Entry 8UA7 (electron microscopy, 3.30 A resolution); this record covers chains G and I of the 10 polymer chains in the assembly.

== Chain G ==
Protein: Histone H2A
Sequence (266 residues; each row starts with the number of its first residue; numbers below 1 keep their minus sign (Met-32 is residue -32)):
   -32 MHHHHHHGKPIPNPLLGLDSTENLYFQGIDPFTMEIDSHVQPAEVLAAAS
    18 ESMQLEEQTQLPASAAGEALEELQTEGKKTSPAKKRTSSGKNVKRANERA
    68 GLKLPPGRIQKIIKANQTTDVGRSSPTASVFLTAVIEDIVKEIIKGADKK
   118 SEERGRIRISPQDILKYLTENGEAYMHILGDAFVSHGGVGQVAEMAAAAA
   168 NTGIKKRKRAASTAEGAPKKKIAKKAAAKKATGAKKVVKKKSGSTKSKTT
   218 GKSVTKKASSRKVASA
Not modelled in the structure: -32 to 58, 157-233

== Chain I ==
Molecule: WIDOM 601 DNA strand 1
Source organism: synthetic construct
Sequence (205 nucleotides; row label = number of the first residue in the row; numbers below 1 keep their minus sign (DA-110 is residue -110)):
  -110 ATCTAGTATTAATTAATATGAATTCGGATCCACATGCACAGGATGTATAT
   -60 ATCTGACACGTGCCTGGAGACTAGGGAGTAATCCCCTTGGCGGTTAAAAC
   -10 GCGGGGGACAGCGCGTACGTGCGTTTAAGCGGTGCTAGAGCTGTCTACGA
    40 CCAATTGAGCGGCCTCGGCACCGGATTCATCGGGCGGCCGCGTATAGGGT
    90 CCGAT
Not modelled in the structure: -110 to -59, 72-94

== How chain G and chain I interact ==
Pairs across the interface (9):
  Asn59(G) with DA-43(I), phosphate contact; DG-42(I), phosphate contact
  Val60(G) with DA-43(I), hydrogen bond to the phosphate; DG-42(I), hydrogen bond to the phosphate
  Lys61(G) with DG-44(I), phosphate contact; DA-43(I), phosphate contact
  Lys78(G) with DG-44(I), salt bridge to the phosphate
  Arg90(G) with DG-35(I), sugar contact
  Arg125(G) with DC-54(I), sugar contact
Other interface residues (no listed pair), chain G (7 interface residues in all): Ala63

== Overview ==
7 residues of chain G face 5 of chain I across their interface, with 2 hydrogen bonds and 1 salt bridge. Among
the polar pairs are Val60(G)-DA-43(I), Val60(G)-DG-42(I) and Lys78(G)-DG-44(I).
Here chain G is Histone H2A and chain I is WIDOM 601 DNA strand 1 (synthetic construct). Entry 8UA7
(Medusavirus Nucleosome Core Particle) was determined by electron microscopy.
